PDB entry 6MT6 | X-ray diffraction, 1.31 A resolution | chains A and C of the 3 polymer chains in the assembly

Chain A:
Molecule: HLA class I histocompatibility antigen, B-37 alpha chain
From: Homo sapiens
Reference sequence: P18463 (1B37_HUMAN); residues 1-276 here correspond to UniProt positions 25-300 (UniProt number = residue number + 24)
Chain sequence (276 residues; each row starts with the number of its first residue):
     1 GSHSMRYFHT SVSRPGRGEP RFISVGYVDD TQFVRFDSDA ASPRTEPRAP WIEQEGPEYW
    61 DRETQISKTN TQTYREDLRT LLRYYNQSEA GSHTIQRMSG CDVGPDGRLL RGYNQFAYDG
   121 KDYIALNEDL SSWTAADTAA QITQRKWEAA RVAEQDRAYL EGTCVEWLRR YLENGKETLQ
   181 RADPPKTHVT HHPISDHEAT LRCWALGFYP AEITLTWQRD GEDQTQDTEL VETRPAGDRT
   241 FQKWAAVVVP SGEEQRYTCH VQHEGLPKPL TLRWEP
Cystine bridges: Cys101-Cys164, Cys203-Cys259
From the paper describing this entry:
  - specificity-determining residues: Phe116

Chain C:
Molecule: Beta-2-microglobulin
From: Homo sapiens
Reference sequence: P61769 (B2MG_HUMAN); residues 1-99 here correspond to UniProt positions 21-119 (UniProt number = residue number + 20)
Chain sequence (100 residues; row label = number of the first residue in the row; numbering starts at 0):
     0 MIQRTPKIQV YSRHPAENGK SNFLNCYVSG FHPSDIEVDL LKNGERIEKV EHSDLSFSKD
    60 WSFYLLYYTE FTPTEKDEYA CRVNHVTLSQ PKIVKWDRDM
Not modelled in the structure: 0
Cystine bridges: Cys25-Cys80
Differences from the reference sequence: initiating methionine (0)
UniProt features mapped onto this chain:
  - modified residue: Gln2 (Pyrrolidone carboxylic acid)
  - glycosylation: Ile1 (N-linked (Glc) (glycation) isoleucine), Lys19 (N-linked (Glc) (glycation) lysine), Lys41 (N-linked (Glc) (glycation) lysine), Lys48 (N-linked (Glc) (glycation) lysine), Lys58 (N-linked (Glc) (glycation) lysine), Lys91 (N-linked (Glc) (glycation) lysine), Lys94 (N-linked (Glc) (glycation) lysine)

Interface between chain A and chain C:
Pairs across the interface (56):
  Phe8(A) with Ser55(C); Phe56(C), hydrophobic
  His9(A) with Phe56(C)
  Thr10(A) with Leu54(C); Phe56(C); Phe62(C)
  Val12(A) with Ser33(C)
  Ile23(A) with Leu54(C), hydrophobic
  Val25(A) with Asp53(C); Leu54(C); Ser55(C)
  Tyr27(A) with Ser55(C); Tyr63(C), hydrogen bond
  Gln32(A) with Asp53(C), hydrogen bond
  Arg35(A) with Asp53(C), salt bridge
  Arg48(A) with Asp53(C), salt bridge
  Gln96(A) with His31(C), hydrogen bond; Phe56(C); Trp60(C), hydrogen bond (side chain-backbone); Phe62(C)
  Arg97(A) with Phe56(C)
  Gln115(A) with Trp60(C)
  Phe116(A) with Trp60(C)
  Ala117(A) with Trp60(C), hydrophobic
  Asp119(A) with His31(C)
  Gly120(A) with Arg3(C), hydrogen bond (backbone-side chain); His31(C); Trp60(C)
  Asp122(A) with Trp60(C), hydrogen bond
  His192(A) with Asp98(C), salt bridge
  Arg202(A) with Asp98(C), hydrogen bond (side chain-backbone); Met99(C)
  Trp204(A) with Asp98(C); Met99(C)
  Val231(A) with Gln8(C)
  Glu232(A) with Lys6(C), salt bridge; Gln8(C), hydrogen bond (backbone-side chain); Tyr26(C); Ser28(C), hydrogen bond
  Thr233(A) with Tyr26(C)
  Arg234(A) with Gln8(C), hydrogen bond; Tyr10(C); Tyr26(C); Met99(C), hydrogen bond (side chain-backbone)
  Pro235(A) with Tyr10(C), hydrogen bond (backbone-side chain); Asn24(C); Tyr26(C)
  Ala236(A) with Arg12(C), hydrogen bond (backbone-side chain); Asn24(C), hydrogen bond (backbone-side chain)
  Gly237(A) with Arg12(C), hydrogen bond (backbone-side chain)
  Asp238(A) with Arg12(C); His13(C)
  Gln242(A) with Tyr10(C); Ser11(C), hydrogen bond (side chain-backbone); Arg12(C), hydrogen bond (side chain-backbone)
  Trp244(A) with Met99(C), hydrogen bond (side chain-backbone)
Also at the interface, not in a pair above, chain A (36 interface residues in all): Arg17, Thr94, Met98, Lys121, Leu206
Also at the interface, not in a pair above, chain C (25 interface residues in all): Pro14, Asp34, Asp59, Leu65

Overview:
The interface between chain A and chain C involves 36 residues on one side and 25 on the other; the contacts
include 18 hydrogen bonds and 4 salt bridges. Polar contacts include Arg35(A)-Asp53(C), Arg48(A)-Asp53(C) and
His192(A)-Asp98(C). The paper reports the specificity determinant Phe116(A).
Chain A is HLA class I histocompatibility antigen, B-37 alpha chain and chain C is Beta-2-microglobulin, both
from Homo sapiens; the structure, Crystal Structure of HLA-B*37:01 in complex with NP338 influenza peptide,
was determined by X-ray diffraction together with 6MT3, 6MT4, 6MT5, 6MTL and 6MTM from the same study.
